Entry 7MLB (X-ray diffraction, 3.60 A resolution); this record covers chains C and F of the 9 polymer chains in the assembly.

[Chain C]
Protein: DNA-directed RNA polymerase subunit beta
From: Thermus thermophilus (strain HB8 / ATCC 27634 / DSM 579)
Notes: EC 2.7.7.6
UniProt: Q8RQE9 (RPOB_THET8); residue numbers follow UniProt; this construct covers 1-1119
Sequence (1119 residues; each row starts with the number of its first residue):
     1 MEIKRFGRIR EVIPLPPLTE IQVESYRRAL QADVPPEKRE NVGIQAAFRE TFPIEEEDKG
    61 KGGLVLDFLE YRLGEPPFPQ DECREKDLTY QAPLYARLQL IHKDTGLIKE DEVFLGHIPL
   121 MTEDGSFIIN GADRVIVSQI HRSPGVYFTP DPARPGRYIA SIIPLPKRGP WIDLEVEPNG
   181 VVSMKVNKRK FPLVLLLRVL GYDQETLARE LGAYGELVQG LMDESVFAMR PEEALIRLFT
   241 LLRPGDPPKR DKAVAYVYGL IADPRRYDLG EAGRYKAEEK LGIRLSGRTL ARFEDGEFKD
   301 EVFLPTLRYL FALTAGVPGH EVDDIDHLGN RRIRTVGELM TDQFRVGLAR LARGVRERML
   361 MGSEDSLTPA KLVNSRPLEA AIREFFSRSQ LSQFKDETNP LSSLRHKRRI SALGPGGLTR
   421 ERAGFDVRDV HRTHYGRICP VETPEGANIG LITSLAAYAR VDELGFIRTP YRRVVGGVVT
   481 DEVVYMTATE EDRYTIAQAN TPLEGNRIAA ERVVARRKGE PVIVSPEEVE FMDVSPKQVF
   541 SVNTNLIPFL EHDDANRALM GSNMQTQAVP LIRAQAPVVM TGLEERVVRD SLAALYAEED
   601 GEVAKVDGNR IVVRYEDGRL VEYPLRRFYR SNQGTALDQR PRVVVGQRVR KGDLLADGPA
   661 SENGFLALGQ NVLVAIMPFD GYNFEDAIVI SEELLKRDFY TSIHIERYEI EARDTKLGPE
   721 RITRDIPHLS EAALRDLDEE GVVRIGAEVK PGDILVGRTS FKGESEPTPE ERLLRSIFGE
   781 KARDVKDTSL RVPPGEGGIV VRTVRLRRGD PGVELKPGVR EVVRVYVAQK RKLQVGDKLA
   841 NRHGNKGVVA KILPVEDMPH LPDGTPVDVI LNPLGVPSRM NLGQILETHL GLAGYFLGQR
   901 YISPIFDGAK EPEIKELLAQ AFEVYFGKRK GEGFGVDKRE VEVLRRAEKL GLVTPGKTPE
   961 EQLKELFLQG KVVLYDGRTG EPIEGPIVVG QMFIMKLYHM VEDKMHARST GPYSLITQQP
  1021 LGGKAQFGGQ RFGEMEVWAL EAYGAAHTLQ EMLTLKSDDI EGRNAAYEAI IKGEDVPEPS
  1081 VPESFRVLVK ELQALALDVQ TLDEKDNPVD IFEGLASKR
Unresolved in the structure: 57-63, 1119

[Chain F]
Protein: RNA polymerase sigma factor SigA
From: Thermus thermophilus (strain HB8 / ATCC 27634 / DSM 579)
UniProt: Q5SKW1 (Q5SKW1_THET8); residue numbers follow UniProt; this construct covers 1-423
Sequence (443 residues; numbered -19 to 423; the number before each row is that of its first residue; numbers below 1 keep their minus sign (Met-19 is residue -19)):
   -19 MGSSHHHHHH SSGLVPRGSH MKKSKRKNAQ AQEAQETEVL VQEEAEELPE FPEGEPDPDL
    41 EDPDLTLEDD LLDLPEEGEG LDLEEEEEDL PIPKISTSDP VRQYLHEIGQ VPLLTLEEEV
   101 ELARKVEEGM EAIKKLSEIT GLDPDLIREV VRAKILGSAR VRHIPGLKET LDPKTVEEID
   161 QKLKSLPKEH KRYLHIAREG EAARQHLIEA NLRLVVSIAK KYTGRGLSFL DLIQEGNQGL
   221 IRAVEKFEYK RRFKFSTYAT WWIRQAINRA IADQARTIRI PVHMVETINK LSRTARQLQQ
   281 ELGREPTYEE IAEAMGPGWD AKRVEETLKI AQEPVSLETP IGDEKDSFYG DFIPDEHLPS
   341 PVDAATQSLL SEELEKALSK LSEREAMVLK LRKGLIDGRE HTLEEVGAFF GVTRERIRQI
   401 ENKALRKLKY HESRTRKLRD FLD
Unresolved in the structure: -19 to 77
Construct notes: initiating methionine (-19); expression tag (-18 to 0)
Metal / ion sites: Mg2+: Ala292, Gly296, Trp299

[Chain C / chain F interface]
Contacting residue pairs (72; chain C residue first):
  Phe114(C) with Gln279(F); Gly283(F); Arg284(F)
  His117(C) with Gly283(F)
  Arg243(C) with Arg82(F)
  Pro244(C) with Arg82(F), hydrogen bond (backbone-side chain)
  Arg353(C) with Thr203(F), hydrogen bond
  Glu357(C) with Lys201(F)
  Met361(C) with Lys201(F); Arg244(F)
  Ala370(C) with Gln280(F), hydrogen bond (backbone-side chain)
  Val373(C) with Gln280(F)
  Asn374(C) with Arg276(F)
  Ser375(C) with Gln279(F)
  Arg376(C) with Gln279(F); Glu285(F), salt bridge
  His728(C) with Leu422(F); Asp423(F)
  Thr768(C) with Gln347(F)
  Pro769(C) with Lys373(F); Gly374(F); Leu375(F)
  Glu770(C) with Gln347(F); Leu350(F); Ser351(F), hydrogen bond; Leu354(F)
  Arg772(C) with Lys373(F); Glu380(F), salt bridge
  Leu773(C) with Leu354(F), hydrophobic; Leu358(F), hydrophobic; Lys373(F); Leu375(F), hydrophobic
  Leu774(C) with Leu350(F), hydrophobic; Leu354(F), hydrophobic; Leu418(F), hydrophobic
  Arg775(C) with Leu422(F)
  Ser776(C) with Lys373(F), hydrogen bond; Leu405(F)
  Ile777(C) with Leu354(F), hydrophobic; Leu408(F), hydrophobic; Lys409(F); Leu418(F), hydrophobic
  Phe778(C) with Glu412(F); Leu418(F); Arg419(F)
  Glu780(C) with Leu422(F)
  Arg808(C) with Glu305(F), salt bridge
  Glu814(C) with Thr287(F); Tyr288(F)
  Leu815(C) with Tyr288(F), hydrogen bond (backbone-side chain)
  Pro817(C) with Tyr288(F); Lys309(F); Gln312(F)
  Gly818(C) with Glu305(F), hydrogen bond (backbone-side chain)
  Tyr1013(C) with Pro334(F); Asp335(F), hydrogen bond (backbone-backbone); Pro341(F)
  Leu1015(C) with Ile333(F), hydrophobic; Pro334(F)
  Gln1018(C) with Asp335(F), hydrogen bond; Leu338(F)
  Leu1021(C) with Asp331(F)
  Gln1026(C) with Phe332(F)
  Ile1060(C) with Leu338(F), hydrophobic
  Asn1064(C) with Pro341(F)
  Tyr1067(C) with Pro341(F); Val342(F); Ala345(F), hydrophobic
  Glu1068(C) with Ser348(F), hydrogen bond
  Ile1071(C) with Ala345(F), hydrophobic
  Lys1072(C) with Leu349(F); Glu352(F), salt bridge
Other interface residues (no listed pair), chain C (48 interface residues in all): Glu379, Gln390, Lys816, Val819, Thr1010, Pro1012, Ser1014, Arg1063
Other interface residues (no listed pair), chain F (50 interface residues in all): Pro286, Leu317, Asp323, Gly330, Ser340, Phe421

[Summary]
Chain C and chain F form an interface of 48 and 50 residues respectively, with 10 hydrogen bonds and 4 salt
bridges. Polar pairs include Arg376(C)-Glu285(F), Arg772(C)-Glu380(F) and Arg808(C)-Glu305(F). The Mg2+ site
is built by Ala292(F), Gly296(F) and Trp299(F).
Here chain C is DNA-directed RNA polymerase subunit beta and chain F is RNA polymerase sigma factor SigA, both
from Thermus thermophilus (strain HB8 / ATCC 27634 / DSM 579). Entry 7MLB (Crystal structure of Thermus
thermophilus transcription initiation complex with 5nt RNA) was determined by X-ray diffraction, deposited
together with 7MLI, 7MLJ and 7RDQ.
